Entry 9FFF (electron microscopy, 3.68 A resolution); this record covers chains A and B of the 4 polymer chains in the assembly.

# Chain A
Protein: Fanconi anemia protein FANCD2
Source organism: Gallus gallus
UniProt: Q68Y81 (Q68Y81_CHICK); residues 1-1439 here = UniProt positions 1-1439
Sequence (1475 residues; numbered 1 to 1475; the number before each row is that of its first residue):
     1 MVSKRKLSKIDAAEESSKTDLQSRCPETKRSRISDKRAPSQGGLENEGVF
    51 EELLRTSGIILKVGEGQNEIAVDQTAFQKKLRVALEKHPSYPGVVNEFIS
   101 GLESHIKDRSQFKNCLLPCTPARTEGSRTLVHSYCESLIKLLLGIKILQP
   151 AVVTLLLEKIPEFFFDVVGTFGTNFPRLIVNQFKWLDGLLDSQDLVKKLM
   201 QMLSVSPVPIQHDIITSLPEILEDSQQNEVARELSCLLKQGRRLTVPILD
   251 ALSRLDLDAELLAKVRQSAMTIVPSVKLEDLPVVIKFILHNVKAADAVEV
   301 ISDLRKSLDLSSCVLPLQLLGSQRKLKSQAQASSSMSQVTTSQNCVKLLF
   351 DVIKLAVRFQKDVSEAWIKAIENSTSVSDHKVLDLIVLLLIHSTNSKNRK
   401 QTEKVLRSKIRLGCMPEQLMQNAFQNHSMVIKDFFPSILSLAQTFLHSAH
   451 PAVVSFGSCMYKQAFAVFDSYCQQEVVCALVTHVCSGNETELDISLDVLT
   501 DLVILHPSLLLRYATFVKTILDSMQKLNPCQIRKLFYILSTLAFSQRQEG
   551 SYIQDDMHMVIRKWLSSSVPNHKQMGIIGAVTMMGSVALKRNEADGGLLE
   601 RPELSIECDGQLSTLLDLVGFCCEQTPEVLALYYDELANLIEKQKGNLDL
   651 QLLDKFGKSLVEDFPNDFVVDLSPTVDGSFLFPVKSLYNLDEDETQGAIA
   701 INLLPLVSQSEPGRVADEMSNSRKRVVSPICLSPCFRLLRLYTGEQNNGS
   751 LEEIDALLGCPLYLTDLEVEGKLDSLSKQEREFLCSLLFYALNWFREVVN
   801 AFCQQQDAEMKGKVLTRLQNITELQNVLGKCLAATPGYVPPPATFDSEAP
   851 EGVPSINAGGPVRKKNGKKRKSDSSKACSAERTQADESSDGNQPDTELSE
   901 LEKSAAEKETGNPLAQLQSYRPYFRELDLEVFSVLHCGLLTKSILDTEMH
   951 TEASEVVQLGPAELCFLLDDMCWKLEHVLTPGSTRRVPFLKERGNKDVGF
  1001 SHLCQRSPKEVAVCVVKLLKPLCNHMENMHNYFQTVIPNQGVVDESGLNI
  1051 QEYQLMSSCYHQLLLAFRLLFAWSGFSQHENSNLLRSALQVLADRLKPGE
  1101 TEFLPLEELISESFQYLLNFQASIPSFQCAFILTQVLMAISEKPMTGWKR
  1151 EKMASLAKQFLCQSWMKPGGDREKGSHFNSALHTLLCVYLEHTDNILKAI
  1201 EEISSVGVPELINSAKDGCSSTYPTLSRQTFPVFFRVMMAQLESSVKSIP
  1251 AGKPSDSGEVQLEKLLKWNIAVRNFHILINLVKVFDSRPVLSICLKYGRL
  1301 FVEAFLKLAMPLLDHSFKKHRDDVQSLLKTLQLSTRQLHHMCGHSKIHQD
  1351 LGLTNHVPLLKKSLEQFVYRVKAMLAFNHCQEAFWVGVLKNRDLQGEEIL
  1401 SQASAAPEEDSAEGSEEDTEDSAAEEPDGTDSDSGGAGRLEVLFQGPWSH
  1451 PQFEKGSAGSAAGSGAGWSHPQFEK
Disordered / not traced: 1-47, 117-137, 164-173, 313-348, 395-398, 590-606, 709-726, 844-916, 937-958, 981-999, 1037-1048, 1399-1475
Construct notes: conflict K264 (Glu in Q68Y81), L355 (Gln in Q68Y81), A906 (Thr in Q68Y81), E1420 (Ala in Q68Y81); expression tag (1440-1475)
Swiss-Prot annotation at these positions:
  - cross-link: K563 (Glycyl lysine isopeptide (Lys-Gly) (interchain with G-Cter in ubiquitin))
  - mutagenesis: K400 (K400E: Reduces ubiquitination on FANCD2 and reduces stalling of the FANCI-FANCD2 complex at DNA junctions; when associated with E-404), K404 (K404E: Reduces ubiquitination on FANCD2 and reduces stalling of the FANCI-FANCD2 complex at DNA junctions; when associated with E-400), R407 (R407E: Reduces ubiquitination on FANCD2 and reduces stalling of the FANCI-FANCD2 complex at DNA junctions; when associated with E-411), R411 (R411E: Reduces ubiquitination on FANCD2 and reduces stalling of the FANCI-FANCD2 complex at DNA junctions; when associated with E-407)

# Chain B
Protein: Fanconi anemia complementation group I
Source organism: Gallus gallus
UniProt: B0I564 (B0I564_CHICK); residue numbers follow UniProt; this construct covers 1-1338
Sequence (1338 residues; row label = number of the first residue in the row):
     1 MAQRILQLAAEGSPERLQEALQGLTEGELGDMVTRQALRGRETAALLKGI
    51 FKGSPCSQQSGVLRRLQVYKHCVSLVESGDLHVGKVSEIIGLLMLEARQL
   101 PGHALAELATLFVEVIKRGSLSNGKSLELFSTVLTALSNSKESLAYGKGE
   151 LNGEEFKKQLINTLCSSKWDPQCVIHLANMFRDIPLSGEELQFVVEKVLR
   201 MFSKLDLQEIPPLVYQLLLLSAKGSKKTVLEGIISFFNQLDKRQKEEQRV
   251 PQSADLEVATVPLDQLRHVEGTVILHIVSAINLDQDIGEELIKHLKTEQQ
   301 KDPGKALCPFSVSLLLSTAVKHRLQEQIFDFLKTSITRSCKDLQILQASK
   351 FLQDLCPQQYDVTAVILEVVKNSAFGWDHVTQGLVDLGFSLMESYEPKKS
   401 FGGKAAETNLGLSKMPAQQACKLGASILLETFKVHEPIRSDILEQVLNRV
   451 LTKAASPVSHFIDLLSNIVVSAPLVLQNSSSRVTETFDNLSFLPIDTVQG
   501 LLRAVQPLLKVSMSVRDSLILVLQKAIFSRQLDARKAAVAGFLLLLRNFK
   551 ILGSLTSSQCSQAIGATQVQADVHACYNSAANEAFCLEILGSLRRCLSQQ
   601 ADVRLMLYEGFYDVLRRNSQLASSIMETLLSQIKQYYLPQQDLLPPLKLE
   651 GCIMAQGDQIFLQEPLAHLLCCIQHCLAWYKSTVHLCKGAEDEEEEEDVG
   701 FEQNFEEMLESVTRRMIKSELEDFELDKSADFSPSSGVGVKNNIYAIQVM
   751 GICEVLIEYNFKIGNFSKNKFEDVLGLFTCYNKLSEILKEKAGKNKSTLG
   801 NRIARSFLSMGFVSTLLTALFRDNAQSHEESLAVLRSSTEFMRYAVSVAL
   851 QKVQQLEEMGQTDGPDGQNPEKMFQNLCKITRVLLWRYTSIPTAVEESGK
   901 KKGKSISLLCLEGLLRIFNTMQQLYAARIPQFLQALDITDGDAEEADINV
   951 TEKAAFQIRQFQRSLVNQLSSAEDDFNSKETQLLITILSTLSKLLDPGSQ
  1001 QFLQFLTWTVKICKENALEDLSCCKGLLTLLFSLHVLYKSPVSLLRELAQ
  1051 DIHACLGDIDQDVEIESRSHFAIVNVKTAAPTVCLLVLGQADKVLEEVDW
  1101 LIKRLTILGSDTSEDSTQASNQTQALEKGVILQLGTLLTVFHELVQTALP
  1151 AGSCVDSLLRSLSKTYAILTSLIKHYIQACRSTSNTVPGRLEKLVKLSGS
  1201 HLTPQCYSFITYVQNIHSESLSFAEEKKKKKKEDETAVVSTVMAKVLRDT
  1251 KPIPNLIFAIEQYEKFLIHLSKKSKVNLMQYMKLSTSRDFRINASMLDSV
  1301 LQEQNTEDAENEPDNNQSGTAEQPDENQEPQKKRRRKK
Disordered / not traced: 1-208, 247-262, 397-414, 554-581, 655-659, 685-699, 892-904, 938-947, 1107-1120, 1180-1186, 1227-1240, 1299-1338
Swiss-Prot annotation at these positions:
  - modified residue: S558 (Phosphoserine), S561 (Phosphoserine), T567 (Phosphothreonine)
  - cross-link: K525 (Glycyl lysine isopeptide (Lys-Gly) (interchain with G-Cter in ubiquitin))
  - mutagenesis: S558 (S558D: Phosphomimetic mutation that promotes ubiquitination on FANCD2; when associated with D-561 and D-567), S561 (S561D: Phosphomimetic mutation that promotes ubiquitination on FANCD2; when associated with D-558 and D-567), T567 (T567D: Phosphomimetic mutation that promotes ubiquitination on FANCD2; when associated with D-558 and D-561)

# How chain A and chain B interact
Pairs across the interface (69; chain A residue first):
  W185(A) - F528(B)
  P219(A) - R530(B)
  L222(A) - R530(B)
  R254(A) - Q531(B)
  L255(A) - Q531(B)
  D256(A) - Q531(B)  hydrogen bond (backbone-side chain)
  R358(A) - A454(B)
  F359(A) - F492(B)
  K361(A) - A455(B)
  D362(A) - A455(B)
  D362(A) - S456(B)
  F1317(A) - L1297(B)  hydrophobic
  R1321(A) - L1297(B)
  Q1325(A) - A1294(B)
  Q1325(A) - L1297(B)
  L1328(A) - F1290(B)  hydrophobic
  Q1332(A) - F1290(B)  hydrogen bond (side chain-backbone)
  H1339(A) - S1287(B)  hydrogen bond
  K1346(A) - E1261(B)  salt bridge
  K1346(A) - S1285(B)  hydrogen bond
  I1347(A) - L1284(B)  hydrophobic
  Q1349(A) - K1272(B)
  Q1349(A) - M1279(B)
  L1351(A) - H1269(B)
  T1354(A) - K1265(B)
  T1354(A) - I1268(B)
  N1355(A) - K1265(B)  hydrogen bond (backbone-side chain)
  P1358(A) - E1261(B)
  P1358(A) - Q1262(B)
  K1361(A) - E1261(B)  salt bridge
  K1361(A) - S1285(B)
  K1361(A) - S1287(B)
  K1362(A) - N1255(B)
  K1362(A) - F1258(B)
  E1365(A) - I1257(B)
  E1365(A) - R1288(B)  salt bridge
  Q1366(A) - P1254(B)
  F1367(A) - F1290(B)  hydrophobic
  V1368(A) - R1288(B)
  Y1369(A) - T1250(B)
  Y1369(A) - I1253(B)  hydrophobic
  R1370(A) - M1243(B)
  R1370(A) - L1247(B)
  V1371(A) - F1290(B)  hydrophobic
  K1372(A) - V1246(B)
  K1372(A) - T1250(B)
  A1373(A) - M1243(B)
  A1373(A) - V1246(B)  hydrophobic
  M1374(A) - M1243(B)
  L1375(A) - I1292(B)  hydrophobic
  A1376(A) - V1246(B)  hydrophobic
  F1377(A) - M1243(B)  hydrophobic
  C1380(A) - L1297(B)  hydrophobic
  A1383(A) - R1291(B)
  A1383(A) - N1293(B)  hydrogen bond (backbone-backbone)
  A1383(A) - M1296(B)  hydrophobic
  F1384(A) - F1290(B)  hydrophobic
  W1385(A) - F1290(B)
  W1385(A) - R1291(B)  hydrogen bond (backbone-backbone)
  V1386(A) - Q1214(B)
  V1386(A) - D1289(B)
  G1387(A) - R1288(B)
  G1387(A) - D1289(B)  hydrogen bond (backbone-backbone)
  V1388(A) - T1286(B)
  V1388(A) - S1287(B)
  V1388(A) - R1288(B)
  L1389(A) - S1287(B)  hydrogen bond (backbone-backbone)
  L1389(A) - R1288(B)
  N1391(A) - L1284(B)
Other interface residues (no listed pair), chain A (50 interface residues in all): L186, K1329, L1359
Other interface residues (no listed pair), chain B (39 interface residues in all): T452, I1210

# In short
The interface between chain A and chain B involves 50 residues on one side and 39 on the other; the contacts
include 9 hydrogen bonds and 3 salt bridges. Polar contacts include K1346(A)-E1261(B), K1361(A)-E1261(B) and
E1365(A)-R1288(B).
Here chain A is Fanconi anemia protein FANCD2 and chain B is Fanconi anemia complementation group I, both from
Gallus gallus. Entry 9FFF (dsDNA-FANCD2-FANCI complex) was determined by electron microscopy, deposited
together with 9FFB.
